Entry 6NBY (electron microscopy, 3.10 A resolution); this record covers chains B and E of the 18 polymer chains in the assembly.

Chain B:
Name: NAD(P)H-quinone oxidoreductase subunit 2
Source organism: Thermosynechococcus elongatus BP-1
Notes: EC 7.1.1.-
UniProtKB: Q8DMR6 (NU2C_THEEB); residues 1-515 here = UniProt positions 1-515
Sequence (515 residues; each row starts with the number of its first residue):
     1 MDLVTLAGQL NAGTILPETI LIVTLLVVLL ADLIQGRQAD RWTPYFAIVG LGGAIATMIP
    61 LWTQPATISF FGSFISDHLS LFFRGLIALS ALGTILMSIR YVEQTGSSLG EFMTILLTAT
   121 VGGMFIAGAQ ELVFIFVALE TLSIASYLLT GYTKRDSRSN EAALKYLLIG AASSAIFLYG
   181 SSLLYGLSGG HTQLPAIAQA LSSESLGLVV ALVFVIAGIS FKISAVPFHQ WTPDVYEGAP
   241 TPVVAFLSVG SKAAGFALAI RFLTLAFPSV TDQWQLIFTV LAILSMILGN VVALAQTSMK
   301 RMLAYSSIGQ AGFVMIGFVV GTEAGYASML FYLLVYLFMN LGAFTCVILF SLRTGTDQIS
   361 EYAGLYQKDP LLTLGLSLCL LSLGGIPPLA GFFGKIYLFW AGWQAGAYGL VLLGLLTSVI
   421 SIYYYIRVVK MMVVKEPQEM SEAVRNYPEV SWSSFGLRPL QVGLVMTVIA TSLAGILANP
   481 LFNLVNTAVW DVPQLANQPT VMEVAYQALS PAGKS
Unresolved in the structure: 1-10, 494-515

Chain E:
Name: NAD(P)H-quinone oxidoreductase subunit 4L
Source organism: Thermosynechococcus elongatus BP-1
Notes: EC 1.6.5.-
UniProtKB: Q8DL29 (Q8DL29_THEEB); residue numbers follow UniProt; this construct covers 1-101
Sequence (101 residues; each row starts with the number of its first residue):
     1 MQLTYVLILA ALLFCIGIYG LVTSRNAVRV LMSIELLLNA VNLNLIGFAN YLDGQQIKGQ
    61 VFAVFVITVA AAEAAVGLAI ILAIYRNRDT VDMEKFNLLK W

Interface between chain B and chain E:
Pairs across the interface - 74 pairs, chain B then chain E:
  Leu132(B) with Phe62(E)
  Val133(B) with Phe62(E), hydrophobic; Phe65(E), hydrophobic
  Phe136(B) with Phe62(E), hydrophobic; Phe65(E); Val66(E), hydrophobic; Val69(E), hydrophobic
  Val137(B) with Phe65(E), hydrophobic
  Glu140(B) with Val69(E)
  Ile144(B) with Glu73(E); Val76(E), hydrophobic
  Leu148(B) with Val76(E), hydrophobic
  Lys154(B) with Ala83(E); Arg86(E); Asn87(E)
  Arg155(B) with Asn87(E)
  Asp156(B) with Asn87(E)
  Ser157(B) with Asn87(E); Leu98(E)
  Arg158(B) with Leu98(E); Leu99(E)
  Asn160(B) with Ala83(E); Ile84(E); Asn87(E), hydrogen bond
  Ala163(B) with Ile80(E)
  Leu164(B) with Ile80(E); Ile81(E), hydrophobic; Ile84(E), hydrophobic; Met93(E), hydrophobic; Phe96(E), hydrophobic
  Lys165(B) with Phe96(E)
  Leu167(B) with Leu31(E), hydrophobic; Glu73(E); Gly77(E)
  Leu168(B) with Leu21(E); Val30(E), hydrophobic; Ile34(E), hydrophobic; Met93(E), hydrophobic
  Ala171(B) with Ile34(E), hydrophobic
  Ala172(B) with Leu21(E), hydrophobic
  Ala175(B) with Phe14(E); Leu37(E), hydrophobic; Leu38(E), hydrophobic; Val41(E)
  Ile176(B) with Phe14(E), hydrophobic
  Leu178(B) with Leu38(E), hydrophobic; Val41(E), hydrophobic; Phe62(E), hydrophobic; Val66(E), hydrophobic
  Tyr179(B) with Leu7(E); Ala11(E); Val41(E); Asn44(E), hydrogen bond
  Ser182(B) with Asn44(E), hydrogen bond; Leu45(E); Phe48(E)
  Leu183(B) with Phe48(E), hydrophobic
  Tyr185(B) with Leu45(E), hydrophobic; Phe48(E); Ala49(E); Leu52(E); Lys58(E); Gly59(E), hydrogen bond (side chain-backbone)
  Gly186(B) with Phe48(E); Leu52(E)
  Gly189(B) with Asp53(E)
  Thr192(B) with Lys58(E)
  Phe214(B) with Phe14(E), hydrophobic
  Asp234(B) with Leu99(E); Lys100(E)
  Glu237(B) with Leu99(E)
  Arg301(B) with Leu99(E); Trp101(E), hydrogen bond (side chain-backbone)
  Tyr305(B) with Trp101(E), hydrogen bond (side chain-backbone)
Interface residues without a listed pair, chain B (41 interface residues in all): Tyr147, Glu161, Ala162, Ser181, Ser188, Gly190
Interface residues without a listed pair, chain E (42 interface residues in all): Ala10, Ala40, Ala72, Arg88, Asn97

In short:
The interface between chain B and chain E involves 41 residues on one side and 42 on the other; the contacts
include 6 hydrogen bonds. Polar contacts include Asn160(B)-Asn87(E), Tyr179(B)-Asn44(E) and
Ser182(B)-Asn44(E).
Here chain B is NAD(P)H-quinone oxidoreductase subunit 2 and chain E is NAD(P)H-quinone oxidoreductase subunit
4L, both from Thermosynechococcus elongatus BP-1. Entry 6NBY (T.elongatus NDH (composite model)) was
determined by electron microscopy, deposited together with 6NBQ and 6NBX.
